Entry 6PPN (X-ray diffraction, 1.91 A resolution); this record covers chains D and G of the 8 polymer chains in the assembly.

Chain D:
Molecule: Probable U6 snRNA-associated Sm-like protein LSm4
From: Schizosaccharomyces pombe (strain 972 / ATCC 24843)
Reference sequence: O14352 (LSM4_SCHPO); numbering as in UniProt (aligned over 1-121)
Sequence (129 residues; each row starts with the number of its first residue):
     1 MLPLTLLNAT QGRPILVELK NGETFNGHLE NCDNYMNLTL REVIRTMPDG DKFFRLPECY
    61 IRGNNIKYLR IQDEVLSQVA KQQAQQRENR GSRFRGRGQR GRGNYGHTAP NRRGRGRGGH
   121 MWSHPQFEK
Unresolved in the structure: 89-129
Sequence notes: expression tag (122-129)

Chain G:
Molecule: U6 snRNA-associated Sm-like protein LSm7
From: Schizosaccharomyces pombe (strain 972 / ATCC 24843)
Reference sequence: O74499 (LSM7_SCHPO); residue numbers follow UniProt; this construct covers 1-113
Sequence (119 residues; each row starts with the number of its first residue):
     1 MSSLQKRPGP GNSSQPTERP RKESILDLSR YQDQRIQATF TGGRQITGIL KGFDQLMNLV
    61 LDDVEEQLRN PEDGKLTGAI RKLGLVVVRG TTLVLIAPMD GSEEIPNPFV QAEHHHHHH
Unresolved in the structure: 1-23, 27-30, 70-78, 112-119
Sequence notes: expression tag (114-119)

How chain D and chain G interact:
Residue-residue contacts (55; chain D residue first):
  Leu19(D) with Val94(G), hydrophobic
  Phe25(D) with Leu95(G), hydrophobic
  Asn26(D) with Phe109(G)
  Asn31(D) with Ile25(G)
  Cys32(D) with Ile25(G), hydrophobic
  Asp33(D) with Ile25(G)
  Asn37(D) with Ile25(G)
  Leu38(D) with Ile25(G)
  Thr39(D) with Ile25(G)
  Ile44(D) with Pro108(G), hydrophobic; Phe109(G), hydrophobic
  Arg45(D) with Gln37(G); Thr39(G); Gln45(G); Leu95(G)
  Thr46(D) with Phe109(G)
  Phe53(D) with Glu104(G); Ile105(G), hydrogen bond (backbone-backbone); Asn107(G); Pro108(G); Phe109(G), hydrophobic
  Phe54(D) with Glu103(G); Glu104(G)
  Arg55(D) with Gly101(G), hydrogen bond (side chain-backbone); Ser102(G); Glu103(G), hydrogen bond (backbone-backbone); Ile105(G)
  Leu56(D) with Gln37(G); Ala97(G), hydrophobic; Ser102(G)
  Pro57(D) with Asp100(G); Gly101(G); Ser102(G)
  Glu58(D) with Tyr31(G), hydrogen bond; Ala97(G); Pro98(G)
  Cys59(D) with Leu95(G), hydrophobic; Ile96(G); Ala97(G), hydrophobic
  Tyr60(D) with Ile25(G), hydrophobic; Leu26(G), hydrophobic; Met57(G), hydrophobic; Val94(G); Leu95(G); Ile96(G), hydrogen bond (backbone-backbone)
  Ile61(D) with Val94(G); Leu95(G), hydrophobic
  Arg62(D) with Met57(G); Gly90(G); Thr91(G); Leu93(G); Val94(G), hydrogen bond (backbone-backbone)
  Asn65(D) with Thr41(G); Leu93(G); Val94(G)
Interface residues without a listed pair, chain D (26 interface residues in all): Asn21, Met47, Lys52
Interface residues without a listed pair, chain G (27 interface residues in all): Leu56, Pro106

In short:
26 residues of chain D and 27 residues of chain G are in contact, with 6 hydrogen bonds. Among the polar pairs
are Arg55(D)-Gly101(G), Glu58(D)-Tyr31(G) and Phe53(D)-Ile105(G).
Chain D is Probable U6 snRNA-associated Sm-like protein LSm4 and chain G is U6 snRNA-associated Sm-like
protein LSm7, both from Schizosaccharomyces pombe (strain 972 / ATCC 24843); the structure, Structure of S.
pombe Lsm2-8 with unprocessed U6 snRNA, was determined by X-ray diffraction together with 6PPP, 6PPQ and 6PPV
from the same study.
